PDB entry 9JPJ | X-ray diffraction, 3.72 A resolution | chains I and K of the 6 polymer chains in the assembly

== Chain I (and K) ==
Name: Pyruvate dehydrogenase complex repressor
From: Achromobacter denitrificans NBRC 15125
Notes: chain K of this document is another copy of the same molecule, construct and numbering; everything in this record applies to it too
Reference sequence: A0A6N0JVZ6 (A0A6N0JVZ6_ACHDE); residue numbers follow UniProt; this construct covers 1-238
Chain sequence (238 residues; each row starts with the number of its first residue):
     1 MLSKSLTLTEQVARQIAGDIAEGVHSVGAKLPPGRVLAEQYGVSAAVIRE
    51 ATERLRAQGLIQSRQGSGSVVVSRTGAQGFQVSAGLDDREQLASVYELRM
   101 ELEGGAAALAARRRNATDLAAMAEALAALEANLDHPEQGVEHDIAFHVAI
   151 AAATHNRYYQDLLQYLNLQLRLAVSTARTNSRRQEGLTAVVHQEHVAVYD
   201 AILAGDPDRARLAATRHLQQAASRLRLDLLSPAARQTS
Disordered / not traced: 174-187, 227-238 (chain K: 177-186, 232-238)
Differences from the reference sequence: conflict A120 (Val in A0A6N0JVZ6), D134 (Glu in A0A6N0JVZ6)

== Interface between chain I and chain K ==
Residue-residue contacts (10):
  M1(I) - Y41(K)
  M1(I) - G42(K)
  L2(I) - Y41(K)  hydrogen bond (backbone-backbone)
  Q11(I) - L2(K)
  Q11(I) - S3(K)  hydrogen bond
  E39(I) - L229(K)
  E39(I) - L230(K)
  E39(I) - S231(K)  hydrogen bond (side chain-backbone)
  Y41(I) - M1(K)
  G42(I) - M1(K)
Other interface residues (no listed pair), chain I (11 interface residues in all): S3, S5, L6, Q40, V43
Other interface residues (no listed pair), chain K (12 interface residues in all): S5, L8, Q11, V43

== Summary ==
11 residues of chain I face 12 of chain K across their interface, with 3 hydrogen bonds. Polar contacts
include Q11(I)-S3(K), E39(I)-S231(K) and L2(I)-Y41(K).
Chain I and chain K are both Pyruvate dehydrogenase complex repressor (Achromobacter denitrificans NBRC
15125); the structure, Crystal structure of DhdR in complex with DNA, was determined by X-ray diffraction
together with 9VKN, 9JPK and 9JPL from the same study.
